Entry 5SB4 (X-ray diffraction, 2.50 A resolution); this record covers chains A and F of the 6 polymer chains in the assembly.

Chain A:
Molecule: Tubulin alpha-1B chain
Organism: Bos taurus
Reference sequence: P81947 (TBA1B_BOVIN); residues 1-451 here = UniProt positions 1-451
Amino-acid sequence (451 residues; numbered 1 to 451; the number before each row is that of its first residue):
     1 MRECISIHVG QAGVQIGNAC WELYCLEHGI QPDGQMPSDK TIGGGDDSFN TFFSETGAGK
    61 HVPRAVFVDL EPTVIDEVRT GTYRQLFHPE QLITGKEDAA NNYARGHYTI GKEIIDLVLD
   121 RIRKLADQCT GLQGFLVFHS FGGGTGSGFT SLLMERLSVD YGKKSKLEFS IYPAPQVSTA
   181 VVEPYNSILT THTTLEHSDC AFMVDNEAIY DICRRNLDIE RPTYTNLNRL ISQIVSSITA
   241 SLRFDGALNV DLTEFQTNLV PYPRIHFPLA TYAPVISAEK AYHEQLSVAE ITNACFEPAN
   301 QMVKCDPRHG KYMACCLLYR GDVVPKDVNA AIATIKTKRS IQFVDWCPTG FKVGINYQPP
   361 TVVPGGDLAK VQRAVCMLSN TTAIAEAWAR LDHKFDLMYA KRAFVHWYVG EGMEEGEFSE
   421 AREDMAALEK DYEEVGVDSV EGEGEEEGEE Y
Unresolved in the structure: 438-451
Bound ions: Ca2+: Asp39, Thr41, Gly44, Glu55
Ligand contacts: GTP (guanosine-5'-triphosphate): Gly10, Gln11, Ala12, Gln15, Ile16, Asp69, Asp98, Ala99, Ala100, Asn101, Ser140, Gly142, Gly143, Gly144, Thr145, Gly146, Ile171, Pro173, Val177, Ser178, Thr179, Glu183, Asn206, Tyr224, Leu227, Asn228, Ile231
From the paper describing this entry:
  - binding site for the ligand 4B6: Leu167

Chain F:
Molecule: Tubulin-Tyrosine Ligase
Organism: Gallus gallus
Reference sequence: E1BQ43 (E1BQ43_CHICK); residue numbers follow UniProt; this construct covers 1-378
Amino-acid sequence (384 residues; each row starts with the number of its first residue):
     1 MYTFVVRDEN SSVYAEVSRL LLATGQWKRL RKDNPRFNLM LGERNRLPFG RLGHEPGLVQ
    61 LVNYYRGADK LCRKASLVKL IKTSPELSES CTWFPESYVI YPTNLKTPVA PAQNGIRHLI
   121 NNTRTDEREV FLAAYNRRRE GREGNVWIAK SSAGAKGEGI LISSEASELL DFIDEQGQVH
   181 VIQKYLEKPL LLEPGHRKFD IRSWVLVDHL YNIYLYREGV LRTSSEPYNS ANFQDKTCHL
   241 TNHCIQKEYS KNYGRYEEGN EMFFEEFNQY LMDALNTTLE NSILLQIKHI IRSCLMCIEP
   301 AISTKHLHYQ SFQLFGFDFM VDEELKVWLI EVNGAPACAQ KLYAELCQGI VDVAISSVFP
   361 LADTGQKTSQ PTSIFIKLHH HHHH
Unresolved in the structure: 102-125, 156-158, 175-178, 232-236, 363-372, 381-384
Differences from the reference sequence: expression tag (379-384)
Bound ions: Mg2+: Glu331 (together with AMP-PCP)
Ligand contacts: AMP-PCP (ACP; phosphomethylphosphonic acid adenylate ester): Lys74, Pro95, Ile148, Lys150, Ala155, Gln183, Lys184, Tyr185, Leu186, Lys198, Asp200, Arg202, Arg222, His239, Leu240, Thr241, Asn242, Asp318, Met320, Ile330, Glu331, Asn333

Chain A / chain F interface:
Residue-residue contacts (23):
  Gln176(A) - Pro56(F)
  Glu207(A) - His54(F)  salt bridge
  Glu297(A) - His306(F)  salt bridge
  Pro298(A) - Leu307(F)  hydrophobic
  Lys304(A) - His54(F)
  Cys305(A) - His308(F)
  Asp306(A) - Arg66(F)
  Asp306(A) - Leu307(F)
  Arg308(A) - Pro300(F)  hydrogen bond (side chain-backbone)
  Arg308(A) - Ala301(F)  hydrogen bond (side chain-backbone)
  Arg308(A) - Ile302(F)
  Arg308(A) - Ser303(F)  hydrogen bond (side chain-backbone)
  His309(A) - Arg66(F)  hydrogen bond (side chain-backbone)
  His309(A) - Gly67(F)
  His309(A) - Ala301(F)
  Lys338(A) - Pro300(F)
  Ser340(A) - Ala301(F)
  Glu386(A) - Gly50(F)
  Glu386(A) - Arg66(F)  salt bridge
  Arg390(A) - Gly50(F)
  Arg390(A) - His54(F)
  His393(A) - Arg51(F)
  Glu433(A) - Arg46(F)  salt bridge
Other interface residues (no listed pair), chain F (15 interface residues in all): Gly53

Summary:
The chain A/chain F interface involves 15 residues from each chain; the contacts include 4 hydrogen bonds and
4 salt bridges. Among the polar pairs are Glu207(A)-His54(F), Glu297(A)-His306(F) and Glu386(A)-Arg66(F).
Chain A binds GTP. Bound to chain F: AMP-PCP. From the paper: a binding site for the ligand 4B6 at Leu167(A).
Chain A is Tubulin alpha-1B chain (Bos taurus) and chain F is Tubulin-Tyrosine Ligase (Gallus gallus); the
structure, Tubulin-todalam-8-complex, was determined by X-ray diffraction, deposited together with 5SB3, 5SB5,
5SB6, 5SB7 and 7Z7D.
